PDB entry 6TVR | X-ray diffraction, 2.63 A resolution | chains G and H of the 6 polymer chains in the assembly

# Chain G
Protein: Hemagglutinin HA1
From: Influenza A virus (A/harbour seal/Germany/1/2014(H10N7))
UniProt: A0A0A7HR51 (A0A0A7HR51_9INFA); residues 2-324 here correspond to UniProt positions 10-332 (UniProt number = residue number + 8)
Sequence (325 residues; numbered 0 to 324; the number before each row is that of its first residue; numbering starts at 0):
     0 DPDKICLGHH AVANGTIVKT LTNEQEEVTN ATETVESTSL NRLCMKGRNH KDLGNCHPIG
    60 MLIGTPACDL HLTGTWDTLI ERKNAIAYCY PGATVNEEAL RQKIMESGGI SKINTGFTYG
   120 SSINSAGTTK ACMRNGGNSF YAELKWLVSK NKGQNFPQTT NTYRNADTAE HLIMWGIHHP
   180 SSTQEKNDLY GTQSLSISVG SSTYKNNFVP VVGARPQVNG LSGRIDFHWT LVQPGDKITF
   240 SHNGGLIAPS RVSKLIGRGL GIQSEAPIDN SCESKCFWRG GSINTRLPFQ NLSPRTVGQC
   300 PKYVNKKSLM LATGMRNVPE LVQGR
Disordered / not traced: 0, 320-324
Differences from the reference sequence: expression tag (0-1)
Disulfides: Cys43-Cys271, Cys55-Cys67, Cys88-Cys131, Cys275-Cys299
Metal / ion sites: Ca2+: Glu105 (together with N-acetylglucosamine) (shared with Glu64(H) of chain H; 1 residue of chain J)

# Chain H
Protein: Hemagglutinin HA2
From: Influenza A virus (A/harbour seal/Germany/1/2014(H10N7))
UniProt: A0A0A7HR51 (A0A0A7HR51_9INFA); residues 1-176 here correspond to UniProt positions 333-508 (UniProt number = residue number + 332)
Sequence (177 residues; numbered 1 to 177; the number before each row is that of its first residue):
     1 GLFGAIAGFI ENGWEGMVDG WYGFRHQNAQ GTGQAADYKS TQAAIDQITG KLNRIIKKTN
    61 TEFESIESEF SEIDHQIGNV INWTKDSITD IWTYQAELLV AMENQHTIDM ADSEMLNLYE
   121 RVRKQLRQNA EEDGKGCFEI YHACDDSCME SIRNNTYDHS QYREEALLNR LNINPVK
Disordered / not traced: 173-177
Differences from the reference sequence: expression tag (177)
Disulfides: Cys144-Cys148
Covalently attached groups: N-acetylglucosamine (NAG) linked to Asn82
Metal / ion sites: Ca2+ site 1: Glu64 (together with N-acetylglucosamine) (shared with Glu105(G) of chain G; 1 residue of chain J); Ca2+ site 2: Asn79 (together with N-acetylglucosamine) (shared with 1 residue of chain A; 1 residue of chain B)

# Chain G / chain H interface
Disulfides between the chains: Cys5(G)-Cys137(H)
Contacting residue pairs (145; chain G residue first):
  Pro1(G) - Glu139(H)
  Pro1(G) - Ile140(H)
  Asp2(G) - Gln27(H)
  Asp2(G) - Asn28(H)
  Asp2(G) - Ala29(H)
  Asp2(G) - Glu139(H)
  Asp2(G) - Ile140(H)  hydrogen bond (backbone-backbone)
  Asp2(G) - His142(H)
  Asp2(G) - Ala143(H)
  Asp2(G) - Cys144(H)  hydrogen bond (side chain-backbone)
  Lys3(G) - His26(H)
  Lys3(G) - Gln27(H)  hydrogen bond (backbone-backbone)
  Lys3(G) - Cys137(H)
  Lys3(G) - Phe138(H)
  Lys3(G) - Met149(H)
  Ile4(G) - Phe24(H)  hydrophobic
  Ile4(G) - Arg25(H)
  Ile4(G) - Cys137(H)  hydrogen bond (backbone-side chain)
  Ile4(G) - Phe138(H)  hydrogen bond (backbone-backbone)
  Ile4(G) - Ile140(H)  hydrophobic
  Ile4(G) - Ile152(H)  hydrophobic
  Cys5(G) - Trp14(H)
  Cys5(G) - Phe24(H)
  Cys5(G) - Arg25(H)  hydrogen bond (backbone-backbone)
  Cys5(G) - Gly136(H)
  Cys5(G) - Cys137(H)  disulfide
  Leu6(G) - Ile10(H)
  Leu6(G) - Trp14(H)
  Leu6(G) - Gly23(H)
  Leu6(G) - Met115(H)  hydrophobic
  Leu6(G) - Leu118(H)  hydrophobic
  Leu6(G) - Tyr119(H)
  Leu6(G) - Gly136(H)  hydrogen bond (backbone-backbone)
  Leu6(G) - Phe138(H)  hydrophobic
  Gly7(G) - Trp14(H)
  Gly7(G) - Met17(H)
  Gly7(G) - Tyr22(H)
  Gly7(G) - Gly23(H)  hydrogen bond (backbone-backbone)
  Gly7(G) - Met115(H)
  His8(G) - Ile6(H)
  His8(G) - Ile10(H)
  His8(G) - Asn12(H)
  His8(G) - Gly13(H)
  His8(G) - Trp14(H)  hydrogen bond (backbone-backbone)
  His8(G) - Met17(H)
  His8(G) - Trp21(H)
  His9(G) - Gly13(H)
  His9(G) - Trp14(H)
  His9(G) - Met17(H)
  His9(G) - Gly20(H)
  His9(G) - Trp21(H)  hydrogen bond (backbone-backbone)
  Ala10(G) - Gly13(H)
  Ala10(G) - Trp14(H)  hydrogen bond (backbone-backbone)
  Ala10(G) - Glu15(H)
  Ala12(G) - Glu15(H)
  Val17(G) - Asn104(H)
  Lys18(G) - Ala101(H)
  Lys18(G) - Asn104(H)  hydrogen bond (backbone-side chain)
  Thr19(G) - Ala101(H)
  Thr19(G) - Gln105(H)  hydrogen bond
  Thr19(G) - Ile108(H)
  Leu20(G) - Ala101(H)
  Leu20(G) - Met102(H)
  Leu20(G) - Gln105(H)  hydrogen bond (backbone-side chain)
  Thr21(G) - Gln105(H)  hydrogen bond
  Glu25(G) - Ile108(H)
  Val27(G) - Ile108(H)  hydrophobic
  Thr31(G) - Leu52(H)
  Glu80(G) - Phe70(H)
  Arg81(G) - Phe70(H)
  Lys82(G) - Phe70(H)
  Glu97(G) - Ser68(H)
  Glu97(G) - Ser71(H)  hydrogen bond
  Arg100(G) - Ser68(H)
  Gln101(G) - Ser65(H)
  Leu259(G) - Glu62(H)
  Gln262(G) - Glu67(H)
  Gln262(G) - Ser68(H)  hydrogen bond
  Gln262(G) - Glu69(H)  hydrogen bond (side chain-backbone)
  Gln262(G) - Phe70(H)
  Ser263(G) - Phe70(H)
  Arg278(G) - Glu69(H)  salt bridge
  Arg278(G) - Phe70(H)
  Thr284(G) - Lys58(H)
  Arg285(G) - Ile56(H)
  Arg285(G) - Lys57(H)
  Leu286(G) - Lys58(H)
  Pro287(G) - Ile55(H)
  Pro287(G) - Lys57(H)
  Phe288(G) - Trp92(H)  hydrophobic
  Phe288(G) - Ala96(H)  hydrophobic
  Pro293(G) - Lys85(H)
  Arg294(G) - Glu67(H)  salt bridge
  Arg294(G) - Glu69(H)  salt bridge
  Val296(G) - Phe63(H)
  Val296(G) - Glu64(H)
  Val296(G) - Ser65(H)
  Gly297(G) - Thr61(H)
  Gly297(G) - Glu62(H)
  Gly297(G) - Phe63(H)  hydrogen bond (backbone-backbone)
  Gln298(G) - Lys58(H)  hydrogen bond (backbone-side chain)
  Gln298(G) - Asn60(H)
  Gln298(G) - Thr61(H)
  Gln298(G) - Glu62(H)  hydrogen bond
  Cys299(G) - Lys58(H)
  Pro300(G) - Lys58(H)
  Lys301(G) - Phe63(H)
  Lys301(G) - Trp92(H)
  Tyr302(G) - Thr89(H)
  Tyr302(G) - Trp92(H)
  Val303(G) - Thr93(H)
  Asn304(G) - Thr89(H)
  Asn304(G) - Asp90(H)
  Asn304(G) - Thr93(H)  hydrogen bond (backbone-side chain)
  Lys305(G) - Glu97(H)
  Leu308(G) - Ala96(H)
  Leu308(G) - Glu97(H)
  Met309(G) - Val100(H)
  Met309(G) - Asn104(H)  hydrogen bond (backbone-side chain)
  Leu310(G) - Leu52(H)  hydrophobic
  Leu310(G) - Ile55(H)  hydrophobic
  Leu310(G) - Val100(H)  hydrophobic
  Leu310(G) - Glu103(H)
  Leu310(G) - Asn104(H)
  Ala311(G) - Asn104(H)  hydrogen bond (backbone-side chain)
  Ala311(G) - Thr107(H)
  Thr312(G) - Trp21(H)
  Thr312(G) - Ile48(H)
  Thr312(G) - Leu52(H)
  Gly313(G) - Trp21(H)
  Gly313(G) - Thr107(H)
  Met314(G) - Ile6(H)  hydrophobic
  Met314(G) - Trp21(H)  hydrophobic
  Met314(G) - Tyr22(H)  hydrophobic
  Met314(G) - Ala111(H)  hydrophobic
  Arg315(G) - Gly1(H)
  Arg315(G) - Ala7(H)
  Arg315(G) - Ile108(H)
  Val317(G) - Ala7(H)
  Val317(G) - Glu11(H)
  Val317(G) - Asn12(H)
  Val317(G) - Gly13(H)  hydrogen bond (backbone-backbone)
  Pro318(G) - Asn12(H)
  Glu319(G) - Asn12(H)
  Glu319(G) - Glu15(H)
Interface residues without a listed pair, chain G (60 interface residues in all): Val11, Thr33, Glu105
Interface residues without a listed pair, chain H (71 interface residues in all): Thr59, Leu99, Asp109, Val122, Leu126

# Summary
60 residues of chain G and 71 residues of chain H are in contact, with 1 disulfide bond, 25 hydrogen bonds and
3 salt bridges. Among the polar pairs are Arg278(G)-Glu69(H), Arg294(G)-Glu67(H) and Arg294(G)-Glu69(H).
N-acetylglucosamine is covalently linked to Asn82(H).
Here chain G is Hemagglutinin HA1 and chain H is Hemagglutinin HA2, both from Influenza A virus (A/harbour
seal/Germany/1/2014(H10N7)). Entry 6TVR (Crystal structure of the haemagglutinin mutant (Gln226Leu) from an
H10N7 seal influenza virus isolated in Germany) was determined by X-ray diffraction (same publication as 6TJW,
6TJY, 6TVA, 6TVB, 6TVC, 6TVD and 9 further entries).
